8WA0 - chains I and M of the 22 polymer chains in the assembly; structure by electron microscopy, 2.70 A resolution.

[Chain I]
Protein: Fructokinase-like 1, chloroplastic
From: Nicotiana tabacum
UniProt: A0A1S4CE74 (A0A1S4CE74_TOBAC); residue numbers follow UniProt; this construct covers 1-486
Sequence (486 residues; row label = number of the first residue in the row):
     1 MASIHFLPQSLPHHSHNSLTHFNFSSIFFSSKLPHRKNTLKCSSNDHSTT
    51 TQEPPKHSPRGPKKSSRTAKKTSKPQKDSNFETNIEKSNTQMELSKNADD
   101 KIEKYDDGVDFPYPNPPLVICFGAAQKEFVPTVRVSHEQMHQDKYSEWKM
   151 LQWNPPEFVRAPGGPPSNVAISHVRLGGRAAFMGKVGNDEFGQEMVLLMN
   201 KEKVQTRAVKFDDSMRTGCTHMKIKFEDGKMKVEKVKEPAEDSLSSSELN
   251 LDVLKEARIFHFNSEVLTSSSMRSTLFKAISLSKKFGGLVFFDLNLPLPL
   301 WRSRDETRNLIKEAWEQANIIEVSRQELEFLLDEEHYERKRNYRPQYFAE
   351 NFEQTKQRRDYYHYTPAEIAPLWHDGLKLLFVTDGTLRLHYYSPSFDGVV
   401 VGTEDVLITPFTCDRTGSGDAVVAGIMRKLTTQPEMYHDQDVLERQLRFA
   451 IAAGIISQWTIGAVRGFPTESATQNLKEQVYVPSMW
Unresolved in the structure: 1-110

[Chain M]
Protein: Thioredoxin-like protein CITRX1, chloroplastic
From: Nicotiana tabacum
UniProt: A0A1S3YEW3 (A0A1S3YEW3_TOBAC); residue numbers follow UniProt; this construct covers 1-178
Sequence (178 residues; row label = number of the first residue in the row):
     1 MQAATLSFHPLAPPPQTSACHFSSNQRKYSLFSYTCPTPRPSLLSTQTLS
    51 RKSICKPPAVATGKYVREDYLVKKVSAKDIQELIKGERNVPLIIDFYATW
   101 CGPCILMAQELEMLAVEYESNALIVKVDTDDEYEFARDMQVRGLPTLYFI
   151 SPDPNKDAIRTEGLIPIQMMRDIINNDL
Unresolved in the structure: 1-62
Cystine bridges: C101-C104

[Chain I / chain M interface]
Residue-residue contacts (80; chain I residue first):
  Q126(I) - E162(M)
  K127(I) - L164(M)
  E128(I) - P103(M)
  E128(I) - P145(M)
  E128(I) - L164(M)
  F129(I) - G143(M)
  F129(I) - P145(M)
  F129(I) - T146(M)
  F129(I) - E162(M)
  F129(I) - G163(M)
  V130(I) - G143(M)
  V130(I) - L144(M)  hydrogen bond (backbone-backbone)
  P131(I) - R142(M)
  T132(I) - W100(M)
  V133(I) - W100(M)  hydrophobic
  V133(I) - Y133(M)  hydrogen bond (backbone-side chain)
  V133(I) - L144(M)  hydrophobic
  R134(I) - W100(M)
  R134(I) - D130(M)
  R134(I) - Y133(M)
  V135(I) - D130(M)
  S136(I) - D130(M)
  Q139(I) - K74(M)
  Q139(I) - T99(M)
  Q139(I) - D128(M)
  Q139(I) - D131(M)  hydrogen bond
  M140(I) - T99(M)
  Q142(I) - Y97(M)
  Q142(I) - K126(M)  hydrogen bond (backbone-side chain)
  D143(I) - Y70(M)
  D143(I) - V72(M)
  D143(I) - K126(M)  salt bridge
  K144(I) - Y70(M)
  Y145(I) - I105(M)
  Y145(I) - Q109(M)
  Y145(I) - E112(M)
  W148(I) - T99(M)
  W148(I) - I105(M)  hydrophobic
  L151(I) - T99(M)
  L151(I) - W100(M)
  Q152(I) - W100(M)
  Q152(I) - G102(M)
  P156(I) - W100(M)  hydrophobic
  F158(I) - W100(M)  hydrophobic
  F191(I) - L164(M)
  F191(I) - P166(M)
  R216(I) - I159(M)
  R216(I) - D177(M)  salt bridge
  T217(I) - M169(M)
  G218(I) - R160(M)
  G218(I) - T161(M)
  G218(I) - E162(M)
  C219(I) - I159(M)  hydrophobic
  C219(I) - R160(M)
  C219(I) - M169(M)  hydrophobic
  T220(I) - A158(M)
  T220(I) - I159(M)
  T220(I) - R160(M)  hydrogen bond (backbone-backbone)
  H221(I) - A158(M)
  M222(I) - Q140(M)
  M222(I) - D157(M)
  M222(I) - A158(M)  hydrogen bond (backbone-backbone)
  M222(I) - R160(M)
  K223(I) - D157(M)
  F226(I) - K85(M)
  K230(I) - Q81(M)
  K230(I) - I84(M)
  K230(I) - F135(M)
  K232(I) - Q140(M)  hydrogen bond (backbone-side chain)
  E234(I) - Q140(M)
  K235(I) - D157(M)
  E241(I) - R142(M)  salt bridge
  E265(I) - R142(M)  salt bridge
  L298(I) - Y133(M)
  L298(I) - V141(M)
  L298(I) - R142(M)
  P299(I) - V141(M)
  R302(I) - R137(M)
  D414(I) - G102(M)
  T416(I) - P103(M)
Interface residues without a listed pair, chain I (48 interface residues in all): H141, T268, P297, W301, I461
Interface residues without a listed pair, chain M (47 interface residues in all): A98, L106, A108, T129, D138, M139, I165, I173

[Summary]
Chain I and chain M form an interface of 48 and 47 residues respectively; the contacts include 7 hydrogen
bonds and 4 salt bridges. Polar pairs include D143(I)-K126(M), R216(I)-D177(M) and E241(I)-R142(M).
Chain I is Fructokinase-like 1, chloroplastic and chain M is Thioredoxin-like protein CITRX1, chloroplastic,
both from Nicotiana tabacum; the structure, The cryo-EM structure of the Nicotiana tabacum PEP-PAP-TEC1, was
determined by electron microscopy (same publication as 8W9Z and 8WA1).
